PDB entry 5WB9 | X-ray diffraction, 2.40 A resolution | chains H and L of the 3 polymer chains in the assembly

# Chain H
Molecule: N60P23 Fab heavy chain
Organism: Homo sapiens
Notes: antibody fragment or engineered binder
Sequence (227 residues; numbered 1 to 227; the number before each row is that of its first residue):
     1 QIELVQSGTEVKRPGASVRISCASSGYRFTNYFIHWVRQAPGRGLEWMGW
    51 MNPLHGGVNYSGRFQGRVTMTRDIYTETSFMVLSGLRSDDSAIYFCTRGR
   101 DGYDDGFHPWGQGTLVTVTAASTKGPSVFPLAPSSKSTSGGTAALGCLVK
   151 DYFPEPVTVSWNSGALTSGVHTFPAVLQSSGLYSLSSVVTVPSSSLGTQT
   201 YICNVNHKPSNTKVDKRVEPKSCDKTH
Not modelled in the structure: 221-227
Disulfide bonds: Cys22-Cys96, Cys147-Cys203

# Chain L
Molecule: N60P23 Fab light chain
Organism: Homo sapiens
Notes: antibody fragment or engineered binder
Sequence (208 residues; numbered 1 to 214; 6 numbers in that range are skipped by the numbering (no residue carries them; nothing is unmodelled there); the number before each row is that of its first residue):
     1 CFVQSQSPSTLYASVGDKITITCRSSQSGWKAWYQQKPGKAPKLLIYKSS
    51 ILETGVPSRFIGSDSGTEFTLTISSLQPDDFATYYCQHFETFGQGTRVQV
   101 RRTVA
   112 APSVFIFPPSDEQLKSGTASVVCLLNNFYPREAKVQWKVDNALQSGNSQE
   162 SVTEQDSKDSTYSLSSTLTLSKADYEKHKVYACEVTHQGLSSPVTKSFNR
   212 GEC
Not modelled in the structure: 1-6, 213-214
Disulfide bonds: Cys23-Cys86, Cys134-Cys194

# Interface between chain H and chain L
Contacting residue pairs (63; chain H residue first):
  Gln39(H) - Gln36(L)
  Gly44(H) - Tyr85(L)
  Leu45(H) - Tyr85(L)  hydrophobic
  Leu45(H) - Phe92(L)
  Trp47(H) - Glu90(L)
  Phe95(H) - Gln36(L)
  Phe95(H) - Lys40(L)
  Phe95(H) - Ala41(L)  hydrophobic
  Arg100(H) - Leu44(L)
  Arg100(H) - Tyr47(L)
  Arg100(H) - Glu53(L)  salt bridge
  Tyr103(H) - Phe89(L)
  Tyr103(H) - Glu90(L)
  Asp104(H) - Trp30(L)
  Asp104(H) - Lys48(L)
  Asp105(H) - Leu44(L)
  Asp105(H) - Tyr47(L)
  Asp105(H) - Lys48(L)  salt bridge
  Gly106(H) - Tyr34(L)  hydrogen bond (backbone-side chain)
  Gly106(H) - Gln87(L)
  Phe107(H) - Tyr34(L)  hydrogen bond (backbone-side chain)
  Phe107(H) - Leu44(L)
  Phe107(H) - Gln87(L)
  His108(H) - Leu44(L)
  His108(H) - Glu53(L)  salt bridge
  Trp110(H) - Tyr34(L)  hydrophobic
  Trp110(H) - Ala41(L)  hydrophobic
  Trp110(H) - Pro42(L)
  Gly111(H) - Ala41(L)
  Val128(H) - Glu123(L)
  Phe129(H) - Ser121(L)
  Phe129(H) - Glu123(L)
  Phe129(H) - Gln124(L)
  Pro130(H) - Ser121(L)
  Pro130(H) - Glu123(L)
  Leu131(H) - Phe118(L)  hydrophobic
  Leu131(H) - Val133(L)  hydrophobic
  Ala132(H) - Phe118(L)
  Lys136(H) - Ser208(L)  hydrogen bond (side chain-backbone)
  Lys136(H) - Phe209(L)
  Ala144(H) - Phe116(L)  hydrophobic
  Ala144(H) - Phe118(L)
  Leu148(H) - Ser131(L)
  Lys150(H) - Gln124(L)
  Lys150(H) - Ser131(L)
  His171(H) - Asn137(L)  hydrogen bond
  His171(H) - Asn138(L)
  His171(H) - Ser174(L)  hydrogen bond
  Phe173(H) - Ser162(L)
  Phe173(H) - Thr164(L)
  Phe173(H) - Ser174(L)
  Phe173(H) - Leu175(L)  hydrophobic
  Phe173(H) - Ser176(L)
  Pro174(H) - Ser162(L)  hydrogen bond (backbone-side chain)
  Pro174(H) - Val163(L)
  Val176(H) - Gln160(L)
  Val176(H) - Glu161(L)
  Val176(H) - Ser162(L)
  Leu177(H) - Gln160(L)  hydrogen bond (backbone-side chain)
  Gln178(H) - Gln160(L)
  Val188(H) - Leu135(L)  hydrophobic
  Thr190(H) - Asn137(L)
  Lys216(H) - Glu123(L)  salt bridge
Also at the interface, not in a pair above, chain H (38 interface residues in all): Val37, Pro133, Thr142, Leu145, Thr172, Ser186
Also at the interface, not in a pair above, chain L (39 interface residues in all): Ala32, Gln94, Thr129, Asp167

# Overview
Chain H and chain L form an interface of 38 and 39 residues respectively, with 7 hydrogen bonds and 4 salt
bridges. Polar pairs include Arg100(H)-Glu53(L), Asp105(H)-Lys48(L) and His108(H)-Glu53(L).
Chain H is N60P23 Fab heavy chain and chain L is N60P23 Fab light chain, both from Homo sapiens; the
structure, Crystal structure of CD4 binding site antibody N60P23 in complex with HIV-1 clade A/E strain
93TH057 ..., was determined by X-ray diffraction.
